6RET - chains 1 and 6 of the 31 polymer chains in the assembly; structure by electron microscopy, 4.30 A resolution (low resolution: residue-level contacts below are approximate; hydrogen-bond / salt-bridge calls are withheld).

[Chain 1]
Protein: ATP synthase associated protein ASA1
Source organism: Polytomella sp. Pringsheim 198.80
Reference sequence: Q85JD5 (Q85JD5_9CHLO); residues 1-618 here = UniProt positions 1-618
Sequence (618 residues; row label = number of the first residue in the row):
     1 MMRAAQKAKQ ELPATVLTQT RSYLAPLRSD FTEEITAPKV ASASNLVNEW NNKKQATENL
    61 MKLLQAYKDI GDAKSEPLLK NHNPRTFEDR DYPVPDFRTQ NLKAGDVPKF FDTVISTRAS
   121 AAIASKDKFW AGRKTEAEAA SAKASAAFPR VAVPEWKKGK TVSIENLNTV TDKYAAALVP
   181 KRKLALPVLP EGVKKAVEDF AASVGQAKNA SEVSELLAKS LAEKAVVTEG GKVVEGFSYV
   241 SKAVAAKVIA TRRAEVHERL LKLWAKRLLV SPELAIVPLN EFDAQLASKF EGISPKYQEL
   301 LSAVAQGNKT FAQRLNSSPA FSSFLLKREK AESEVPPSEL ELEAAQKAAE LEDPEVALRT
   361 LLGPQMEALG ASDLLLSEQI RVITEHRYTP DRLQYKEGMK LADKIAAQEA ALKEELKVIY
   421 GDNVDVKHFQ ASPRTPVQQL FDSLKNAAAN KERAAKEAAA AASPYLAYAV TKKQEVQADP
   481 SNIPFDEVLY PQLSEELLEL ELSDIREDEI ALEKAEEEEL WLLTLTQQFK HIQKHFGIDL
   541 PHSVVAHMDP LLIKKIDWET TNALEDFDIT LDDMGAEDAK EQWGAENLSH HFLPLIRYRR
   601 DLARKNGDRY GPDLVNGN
Not modelled in the structure: 1-22, 618

[Chain 6]
Protein: Mitochondrial ATP synthase subunit ASA6
Source organism: Polytomella sp. Pringsheim 198.80
Reference sequence: D7P897 (D7P897_9CHLO); residues 1-151 here = UniProt positions 1-151
Sequence (151 residues; row label = number of the first residue in the row):
     1 MMLRTLTRSS AVAGQAVRLF KTSAAAAEGN SVAGIIKSVN ETSGANLLSS LKTIKAQAAP
    61 IYPAAASSTG YSTQAKIALF GALSWILYRA DGQSKAHEWI VDLNLNVLQA AWLISFSSLI
   121 PFRAVYFAFR GMAPATASTL NGLKTFSSIS L
Not modelled in the structure: 1-27

[Interface between chain 1 and chain 6]
Residue-residue contacts - 58 pairs, chain 1 then chain 6:
  E258(1) - G44(6)
  L261(1) - L47(6)
  K262(1) - V39(6)
  K262(1) - T42(6)
  W264(1) - L151(6)
  K266(1) - V39(6)
  K266(1) - N40(6)
  R267(1) - S150(6)
  L269(1) - L51(6)
  L269(1) - K55(6)
  E273(1) - T145(6)
  L274(1) - I149(6)
  F282(1) - F146(6)
  F282(1) - I149(6)
  F282(1) - L151(6)
  Y297(1) - F146(6)
  Q298(1) - K144(6)
  Q298(1) - F146(6)
  L301(1) - T145(6)
  L301(1) - F146(6)
  L315(1) - R130(6)
  A320(1) - Y126(6)
  F321(1) - Y126(6)
  F321(1) - F127(6)
  L325(1) - F122(6)
  L326(1) - F122(6)
  L326(1) - R123(6)
  E329(1) - R123(6)
  S333(1) - R123(6)
  E334(1) - R123(6)
  E334(1) - F127(6)
  E352(1) - K55(6)
  P354(1) - L51(6)
  E355(1) - L48(6)
  E355(1) - K52(6)
  L358(1) - L51(6)
  R359(1) - L48(6)
  A515(1) - S150(6)
  A515(1) - L151(6)
  E519(1) - I36(6)
  L520(1) - V32(6)
  L520(1) - A33(6)
  L522(1) - S148(6)
  L523(1) - V32(6)
  T524(1) - V32(6)
  L525(1) - L143(6)
  T526(1) - L143(6)
  T526(1) - S148(6)
  Q527(1) - V32(6)
  F529(1) - L140(6)
  F529(1) - G142(6)
  F529(1) - L143(6)
  H531(1) - P60(6)
  I532(1) - L140(6)
  K534(1) - Y62(6)
  F536(1) - A135(6)
  F536(1) - L140(6)
  G537(1) - R130(6)
Interface residues without a listed pair, chain 1 (55 interface residues in all): L263, A265, V270, P272, V277, F290, I293, K330, A331, V335, D353, M366, Q533, H535
Interface residues without a listed pair, chain 6 (40 interface residues in all): N30, I35, S49, I54, A58, S117, A124, T136, N141, S147

[Summary]
55 residues of chain 1 face 40 of chain 6 across their interface.
Here chain 1 is ATP synthase associated protein ASA1 and chain 6 is Mitochondrial ATP synthase subunit ASA6,
both from Polytomella sp. Pringsheim 198.80. Entry 6RET (Cryo-EM structure of Polytomella F-ATP synthase,
Rotary substate 3C, monomer-masked refinement) was determined by electron microscopy (same publication as
6RD4, 6RD5, 6RD6, 6RD7, 6RD8, 6RD9 and 46 further entries).
